PDB entry 8FZR | electron microscopy, 3.60 A resolution | chains A and R

# Chain A
Protein: Arginyl-tRNA--protein transferase 1
From: Saccharomyces cerevisiae
Notes: EC 2.3.2.8
Reference sequence: P16639 (ATE1_YEAST); residues 1-503 here = UniProt positions 1-503
Amino-acid sequence (503 residues; numbered 1 to 503; the number before each row is that of its first residue):
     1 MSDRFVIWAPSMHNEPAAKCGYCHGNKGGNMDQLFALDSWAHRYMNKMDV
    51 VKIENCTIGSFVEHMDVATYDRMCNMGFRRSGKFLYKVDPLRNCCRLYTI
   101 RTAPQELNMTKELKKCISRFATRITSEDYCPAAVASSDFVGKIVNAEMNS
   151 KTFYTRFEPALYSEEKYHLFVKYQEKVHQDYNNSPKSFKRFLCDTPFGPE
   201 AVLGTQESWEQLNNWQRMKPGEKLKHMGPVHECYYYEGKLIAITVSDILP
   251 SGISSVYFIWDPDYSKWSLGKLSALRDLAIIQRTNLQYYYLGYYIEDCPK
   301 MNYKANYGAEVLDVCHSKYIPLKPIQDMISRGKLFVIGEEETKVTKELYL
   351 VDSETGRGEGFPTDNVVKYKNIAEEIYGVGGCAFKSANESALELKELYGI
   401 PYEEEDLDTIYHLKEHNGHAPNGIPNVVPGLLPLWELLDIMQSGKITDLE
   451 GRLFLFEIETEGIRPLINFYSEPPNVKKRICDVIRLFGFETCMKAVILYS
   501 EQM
Ion coordination: Zn2+: Cys20, Cys23, Cys94, Cys95
From the paper describing this entry:
  - Zn2+ coordination: Cys20, Cys23
  - binding site for Arg tRNA (chain R): Tyr22, Tyr257 to Lys271

# Chain R
Molecule: Arg tRNA
From: Escherichia coli
Sequence (77 nucleotides; row label = number of the first residue in the row):
     1 GCGCCCUUAGCUCAGUUGGAUAGAGCAACGACCUUCUAAGUCGUGGGCCG
    51 CAGGUUCGAAUCCUGCAGGGCGCGCCA

# Chain A / chain R interface
Pairs across the interface (48; chain A residue first):
  Tyr22(A) - A77(R)  hydrogen bond to the sugar
  Lys111(A) - C66(R)  phosphate contact
  Glu112(A) - C2(R)  phosphate contact
  Leu113(A) - G1(R)  sugar contact
  Lys114(A) - C66(R)  phosphate contact
  Lys114(A) - A67(R)  phosphate contact
  Lys115(A) - G65(R)  phosphate contact
  Lys115(A) - C66(R)  phosphate contact
  Cys116(A) - G1(R)  hydrogen bond to the phosphate
  Ile117(A) - A67(R)  phosphate contact
  Ser118(A) - A67(R)  hydrogen bond to the phosphate
  Arg119(A) - C2(R)  base contact
  Arg119(A) - G3(R)  hydrogen bond to the base
  Arg119(A) - C4(R)  base contact
  Arg119(A) - G70(R)  hydrogen bond to the base
  Arg119(A) - C71(R)  base contact
  Ala121(A) - G69(R)  phosphate contact
  Thr122(A) - G69(R)  hydrogen bond to the phosphate
  Thr122(A) - G70(R)  phosphate contact
  Arg123(A) - G70(R)  sugar contact
  Arg123(A) - C71(R)  phosphate contact
  Arg123(A) - C73(R)  base contact
  Thr125(A) - G69(R)  hydrogen bond to the phosphate
  Thr125(A) - G70(R)  phosphate contact
  Glu127(A) - G70(R)  phosphate contact
  Asp128(A) - U12(R)  phosphate contact
  Ser136(A) - A67(R)  hydrogen bond to the sugar
  Ser136(A) - G68(R)  phosphate contact
  Ser137(A) - A67(R)  sugar contact
  Phe139(A) - G68(R)  phosphate contact
  Lys142(A) - G68(R)  sugar contact
  Tyr173(A) - C76(R)  hydrogen bond to the base
  Val177(A) - C76(R)  base contact
  Tyr257(A) - A77(R)  sugar contact
  Trp260(A) - G74(R)  phosphate contact
  Trp260(A) - C76(R)  hydrogen bond to the base
  Pro262(A) - G74(R)  phosphate contact
  Ser265(A) - C73(R)  base contact
  Ser265(A) - G74(R)  phosphate contact
  Lys266(A) - C73(R)  hydrogen bond to the base
  Ser268(A) - C73(R)  base contact
  Ser268(A) - G74(R)  base contact
  Lys271(A) - G1(R)  hydrogen bond to the phosphate
  Lys271(A) - G74(R)  base contact
  Lys300(A) - A77(R)  phosphate contact
  Met301(A) - A77(R)  sugar contact
  Tyr303(A) - C76(R)  hydrogen bond to the sugar
  Lys304(A) - A77(R)  phosphate contact
Interface residues without a listed pair, chain A (42 interface residues in all): Lys176, His178, Phe191, Val256, Phe258, Asp263, Trp267, Gly270, Tyr293
Interface residues without a listed pair, chain R (17 interface residues in all): G72
Interface features reported in the paper:
  - specific contacts: Tyr22(A)-A77(R)
  - interface residues, chain A: Met109(A), Phe170(A), Tyr257(A), Pro299(A)

# In short
42 residues of chain A and 17 residues of chain R are in contact; the contacts include 13 hydrogen bonds.
Polar pairs include Arg119(A)-G3(R), Arg119(A)-G70(R) and Tyr173(A)-C76(R). The paper describes a contact
between Tyr22(A) and A77(R). From the paper: a binding site for Arg tRNA (chain R) at Tyr22(A) and Tyr257(A);
interface residues Met109(A), Phe170(A) and Tyr257(A) among others.
Chain A is Arginyl-tRNA--protein transferase 1 (Saccharomyces cerevisiae) and chain R is Arg tRNA (Escherichia
coli); the structure, CryoEM structure of yeast Arginyltransferase 1 (ATE1), was determined by electron
microscopy together with 8E3S from the same study.
